PDB entry 4XRH | X-ray diffraction, 3.00 A resolution | chains B and T of the 3 polymer chains in the assembly

== Chain B ==
Name: DNA polymerase lambda
Source organism: Homo sapiens
Notes: EC 2.7.7.7
Reference sequence: Q9UGP5 (DPOLL_HUMAN); residues 242-575 here = UniProt positions 242-575
Amino-acid sequence (335 residues; numbered 241 to 575; the number before each row is that of its first residue):
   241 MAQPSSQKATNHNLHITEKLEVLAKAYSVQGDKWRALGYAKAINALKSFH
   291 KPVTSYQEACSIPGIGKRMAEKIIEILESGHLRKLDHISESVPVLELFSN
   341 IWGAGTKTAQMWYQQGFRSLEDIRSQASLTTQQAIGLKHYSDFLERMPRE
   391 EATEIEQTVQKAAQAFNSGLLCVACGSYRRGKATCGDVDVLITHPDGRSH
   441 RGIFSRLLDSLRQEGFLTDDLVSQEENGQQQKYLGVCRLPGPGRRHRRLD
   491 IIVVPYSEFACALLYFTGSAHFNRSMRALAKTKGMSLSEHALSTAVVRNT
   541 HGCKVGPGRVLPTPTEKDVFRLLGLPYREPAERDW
Not modelled in the structure: 241-328
Differences from the reference sequence: expression tag (241)

== Chain T ==
Molecule: 6-nt DNA strand
Sequence (6 nucleotides; row label = number of the first residue in the row):
     6 GTACTG

== Interface between chain B and chain T ==
Pairs across the interface (16):
  Thr370(B) - DG11(T)  phosphate contact
  Gln372(B) - DG11(T)  phosphate contact
  Val462(B) - DT10(T)  sugar contact
  Gln464(B) - DC9(T)  phosphate contact
  Gln464(B) - DT10(T)  sugar contact
  Glu466(B) - DT10(T)  phosphate contact
  Asn467(B) - DC9(T)  sugar contact
  Tyr505(B) - DG6(T)  base contact
  Arg514(B) - DG6(T)  base contact
  Arg517(B) - DG6(T)  base contact
  Arg517(B) - DT7(T)  hydrogen bond to the sugar
  Ala518(B) - DG6(T)  phosphate contact
  Leu527(B) - DT7(T)  sugar contact
  Ser528(B) - DT7(T)  phosphate contact
  Glu529(B) - DA8(T)  sugar contact
  Arg538(B) - DT7(T)  salt bridge to the phosphate
Also at the interface, not in a pair above, chain B (18 interface residues in all): Ser463, Asn513, Lys521, Ser526

== Overview ==
18 residues of chain B face 6 of chain T across their interface, with 1 hydrogen bond and 1 salt bridge. Polar
pairs include Arg517(B)-DT7(T) and Arg538(B)-DT7(T).
Here chain B is DNA polymerase lambda (Homo sapiens) and chain T is a 6-nt DNA strand. Entry 4XRH (Human DNA
polymerase lambda- MgdTTP binary and complex with 6 paired DNA) was determined by X-ray diffraction, deposited
together with 4XQ8, 5CA7, 5CHG, 5CJ7, 5CR0, 5CWR, 5DDM and 5DKW.
